Entry 7QV8 (X-ray diffraction, 2.15 A resolution); this record covers chains A and D.

# Chain A
Protein: DNA repair protein RAD51 homolog
Organism: Leishmania infantum
Reference sequence: A4I3C9 (A4I3C9_LEIIN); numbering as in UniProt; present here: 134-305, 322-376
Chain sequence (229 residues; numbered 132 to 376; 16 numbers in that range are skipped by the numbering (no residue carries them; nothing is unmodelled there); the number before each row is that of its first residue):
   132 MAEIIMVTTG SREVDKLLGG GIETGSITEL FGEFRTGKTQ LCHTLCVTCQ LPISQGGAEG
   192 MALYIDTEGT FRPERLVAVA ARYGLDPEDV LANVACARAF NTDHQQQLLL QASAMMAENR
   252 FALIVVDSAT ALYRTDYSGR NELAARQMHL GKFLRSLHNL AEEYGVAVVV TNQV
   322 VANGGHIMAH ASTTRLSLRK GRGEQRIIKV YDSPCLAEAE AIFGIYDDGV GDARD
Disordered / not traced: 132-133, 322-332, 354-359, 375-376
Construct notes: initiating methionine (132); expression tag (133); conflict Ala-212 (Glu in A4I3C9), Gly-215 (Lys in A4I3C9)
Ion coordination: Mg2+: Thr-170, Glu-199, Asp-258 (together with ADP)
Ligand contacts: ADP (adenosine-5'-diphosphate): Glu-164, Phe-165, Arg-166, Thr-167, Gly-168, Lys-169, Thr-170, Gln-171, Glu-199, Arg-206, Asp-258, Gln-304, Glu-345, Arg-347, Ile-366, Tyr-367, Asp-368
From the paper describing this entry:
  - specificity-determining residues: Leu-241, Ser-287

# Chain D
Protein: DNA_repair_protein_BRCA2_-_putative
Organism: Leishmania infantum
Reference sequence: A4HYJ9 (A4HYJ9_LEIIN); numbering as in UniProt (aligned over 108-140)
Chain sequence (35 residues; each row starts with the number of its first residue):
   106 GSLVPTLFST ASGKPVTVRR ESLQKVAERL GDLAA
Disordered / not traced: 106, 130-140
Construct notes: expression tag (106-107)
From the paper describing this entry:
  - contacts within the chain: Thr-111/Val-121 (hydrogen bond), Thr-111/Phe-113 (hydrogen bond), Thr-115/Ser-117 (hydrogen bond), Thr-115/Lys-119 (hydrogen bond), Arg-124/Ser-127 (hydrogen bond)
  - mutagenesis - R134DEL/L135DEL/G136DEL/D137DEL: unchanged binding to DNA repair protein RAD51 homolog (chain A)

# Interface between chain A and chain D
Residue-residue contacts (28):
  Leu-194(A) with Phe-113(D), hydrophobic
  Pro-204(A) with Ala-116(D), hydrophobic
  Leu-222(A) with Thr-115(D); Ala-116(D), hydrogen bond (backbone-backbone); Ser-117(D)
  Val-225(A) with Thr-115(D); Ala-116(D), hydrogen bond (backbone-backbone)
  Ala-226(A) with Ser-114(D)
  Cys-227(A) with Phe-113(D); Ser-114(D), hydrogen bond (backbone-backbone)
  Ala-228(A) with Leu-112(D); Phe-113(D), hydrophobic
  His-235(A) with Leu-112(D)
  Gln-238(A) with Leu-112(D)
  Leu-239(A) with Leu-112(D), hydrophobic; Phe-113(D), hydrophobic
  Gln-242(A) with Thr-111(D); Leu-112(D), hydrogen bond (side chain-backbone); Phe-113(D)
  Ala-245(A) with Ser-127(D); Leu-128(D), hydrophobic
  Met-246(A) with Phe-113(D), hydrophobic; Val-121(D), hydrophobic; Val-123(D), hydrophobic
  Glu-249(A) with Thr-122(D); Val-123(D); Arg-124(D), salt bridge; Ser-127(D), hydrogen bond
Other interface residues (no listed pair), chain A (21 interface residues in all): Tyr-195, Ile-196, Phe-202, Leu-207, Ala-223, Leu-241, Ala-243
The authors on this interface:
  - pairs named by the authors: His-235(A)/Leu-112(D) (hydrophobic contact), Leu-239(A)/Leu-112(D) (hydrophobic contact), Gln-242(A)/Leu-112(D) (hydrophobic contact), Glu-249(A)/Arg-124(D) (salt bridge)
  - interface residues, chain A: Leu-241(A), Gln-242(A), Ala-245(A), Met-246(A)
  - interface residues, chain D: Thr-111(D), Phe-113(D), Ala-116(D), Val-123(D), Leu-128(D)

# Overview
The interface between chain A and chain D involves 21 residues on one side and 13 on the other, with 5
hydrogen bonds and 1 salt bridge. Among the polar pairs are Glu-249(A)/Arg-124(D), Gln-242(A)/Leu-112(D) and
Glu-249(A)/Ser-127(D). The authors report hydrophobic contacts between His-235(A) and Leu-112(D), Leu-239(A)
and Leu-112(D) and Gln-242(A) and Leu-112(D); a salt bridge between Glu-249(A) and Arg-124(D). The paper
reports that R134DEL/L135DEL/G136DEL/D137DEL of chain D leave binding to DNA repair protein RAD51 homolog
(chain A) unchanged; interface residues Leu-241(A), Gln-242(A) and Thr-111(D) among others.
Chain A is DNA repair protein RAD51 homolog and chain D is DNA_repair_protein_BRCA2_-_putative, both from
Leishmania infantum; the structure, Leishmania infantum BRC1 repeat in complex with LiRAD51, was determined by
X-ray diffraction.
